PDB entry 7EB4 | electron microscopy, 3.50 A resolution | chains A and C of the 3 polymer chains in the assembly

# Chain A (and C)
Protein: Spike glycoprotein
Source organism: Severe acute respiratory syndrome coronavirus 2
Notes: chain C of this document is another copy of the same molecule, construct and numbering; everything in this record applies to it too
Reference sequence: P0DTC2 (SPIKE_SARS2); residue numbers follow UniProt; this construct covers 1-1208
Amino-acid sequence (1283 residues; numbered 1 to 1283; the number before each row is that of its first residue):
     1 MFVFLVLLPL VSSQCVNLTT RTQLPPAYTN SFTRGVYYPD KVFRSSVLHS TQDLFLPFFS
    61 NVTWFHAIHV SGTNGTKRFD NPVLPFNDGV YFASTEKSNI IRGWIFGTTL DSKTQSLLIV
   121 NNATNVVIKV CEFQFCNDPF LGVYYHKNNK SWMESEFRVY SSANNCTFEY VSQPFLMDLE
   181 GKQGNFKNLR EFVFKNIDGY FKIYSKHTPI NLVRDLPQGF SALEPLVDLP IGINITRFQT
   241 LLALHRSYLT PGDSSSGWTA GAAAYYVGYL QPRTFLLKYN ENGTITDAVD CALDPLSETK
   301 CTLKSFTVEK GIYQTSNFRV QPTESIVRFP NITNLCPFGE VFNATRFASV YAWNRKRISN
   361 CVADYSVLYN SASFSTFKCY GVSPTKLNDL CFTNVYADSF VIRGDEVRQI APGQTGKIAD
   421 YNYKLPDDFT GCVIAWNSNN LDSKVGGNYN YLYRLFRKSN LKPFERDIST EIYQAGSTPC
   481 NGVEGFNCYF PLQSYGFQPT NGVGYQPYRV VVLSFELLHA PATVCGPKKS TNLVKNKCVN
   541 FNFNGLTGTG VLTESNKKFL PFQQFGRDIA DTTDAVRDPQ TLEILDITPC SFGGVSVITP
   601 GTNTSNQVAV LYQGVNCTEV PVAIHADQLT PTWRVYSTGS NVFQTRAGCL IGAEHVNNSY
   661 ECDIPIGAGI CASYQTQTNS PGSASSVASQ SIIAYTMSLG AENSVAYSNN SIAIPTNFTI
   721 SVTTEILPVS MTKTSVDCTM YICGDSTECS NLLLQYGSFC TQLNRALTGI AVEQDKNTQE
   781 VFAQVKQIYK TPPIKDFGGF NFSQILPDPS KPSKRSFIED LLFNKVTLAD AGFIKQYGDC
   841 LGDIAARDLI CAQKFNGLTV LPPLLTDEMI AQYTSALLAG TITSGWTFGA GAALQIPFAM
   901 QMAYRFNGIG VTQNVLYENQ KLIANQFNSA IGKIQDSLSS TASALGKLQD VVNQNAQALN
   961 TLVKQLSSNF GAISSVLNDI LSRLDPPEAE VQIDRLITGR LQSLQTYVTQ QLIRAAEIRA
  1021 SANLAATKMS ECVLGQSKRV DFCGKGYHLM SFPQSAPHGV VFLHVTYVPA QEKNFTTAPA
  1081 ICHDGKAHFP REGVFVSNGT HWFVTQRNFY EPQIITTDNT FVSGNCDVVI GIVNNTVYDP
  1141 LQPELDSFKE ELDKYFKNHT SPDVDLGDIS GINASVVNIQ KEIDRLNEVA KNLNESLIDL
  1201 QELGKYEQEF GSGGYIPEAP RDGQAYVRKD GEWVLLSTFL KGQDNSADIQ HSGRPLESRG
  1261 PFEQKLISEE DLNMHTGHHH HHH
Unresolved in the structure: 1-26, 70-79, 144-158, 174-185, 246-263, 622-634, 676-690, 828-854, 1147-1283 (chain C: 1-26, 70-79, 144-158, 174-185, 246-263, 622-632, 676-690, 828-853, 1147-1283)
Differences from the reference sequence: variant Gly614 (Asp in P0DTC2); conflict Gly682 (Arg in P0DTC2), Ser683 (Arg in P0DTC2), Ser685 (Arg in P0DTC2), Pro986 (Lys in P0DTC2), Pro987 (Val in P0DTC2); expression tag (1209-1283)
Disulfide bonds: Cys131-Cys166, Cys291-Cys301, Cys336-Cys361, Cys379-Cys432, Cys391-Cys525, Cys538-Cys590, Cys617-Cys649, Cys662-Cys671, Cys738-Cys760, Cys743-Cys749, Cys1032-Cys1043, Cys1082-Cys1126
Covalently attached groups: N-acetylglucosamine (NAG) linked to Asn61, Asn122, Asn165, Asn234, Asn282, Asn331, Asn343, Asn603, Asn616, Asn657, Asn709, Asn717, Asn801, Asn1074, Asn1098, Asn1134
Curated features (UniProtKB/Swiss-Prot):
  - region: Asn280 to Cys301 (Putative superantigen), Arg403 to Asp405 (Integrin-binding motif), Asn448 to Phe456 (Immunodominant HLA epitope recognized by the CD8+), Pro681, Ala684 (Putative superantigen), Ser816 to Tyr837 (Fusion peptide 1), Lys835 to Phe855 (Fusion peptide 2), Asp1163 to Glu1202 (Heptad repeat 2)
  - site: Arg815, Ser816 (Cleavage)
  - glycosylation: Asn17 (N-linked (GlcNAc...) (complex) asparagine), Asn61 (N-linked (GlcNAc...) (hybrid) asparagine), Asn74 (N-linked (GlcNAc...) (complex) asparagine), Asn122 (N-linked (GlcNAc...) (hybrid) asparagine), Asn149 (N-linked (GlcNAc...) (complex) asparagine), Asn165 (N-linked (GlcNAc...) (complex) asparagine), Asn234 (N-linked (GlcNAc...) (high mannose) asparagine), Asn282 (N-linked (GlcNAc...) (complex) asparagine), Thr323 (O-linked (GalNAc) threonine), Ser325 (O-linked (HexNAc...) serine), Asn331 (N-linked (GlcNAc...) (complex) asparagine), Asn343 (N-linked (GlcNAc...) (complex) asparagine), Asn603 (N-linked (GlcNAc...) (hybrid) asparagine), Asn616 (N-linked (GlcNAc...) (complex) asparagine), Asn657 (N-linked (GlcNAc...) (complex) asparagine), Thr676 (O-linked (GlcNAc...) threonine), Thr678 (O-linked (GlcNAc...) threonine), Asn709 (N-linked (GlcNAc...) (high mannose) asparagine), Asn717 (N-linked (GlcNAc...) (hybrid) asparagine), Asn801 (N-linked (GlcNAc...) (hybrid) asparagine) and 6 more in UniProt
  - natural variant: Leu5 (L5F: In strain: Iota/B.1.526), Ser13 (S13I: In strain: Epsilon/B.1.427/B.1.429), Leu18 (L18F: In strain: Beta/B.1.351, Gamma/P.1 and 1 more), Thr19 (T19I: In strain: Omicron/BQ.1.1, Omicron/XBB.1.5 and 1 more; T19R: In strain: Delta/B.1.617.2, Omicron/BA.2 and 4 more), Thr20 (T20N: In strain: Gamma/P.1), Leu24 to Ala27 (sequence variant, change not given here; In strain: Omicron/BA.2, Omicron/BA.2.12.1 and 6 more), Pro26 (P26S: In strain: Gamma/P.1), Gln52 (Q52H: In strain: Omicron/EG.5.1), Ala67 (A67V: In strain: Eta/B.1.525, Omicron/BA.1), His69 to Val70 (deletion: In strain: Alpha/B.1.1.7, Eta/B.1.525 and 5 more), Gly75 (G75V: In strain: Lambda/C.37), Thr76 (T76I: In strain: Lambda/C.37), 82 further natural variant entries in UniProt
  - mutagenesis: His69 to Val70 (Increased incorporation of cleaved spike into virions), Asn121 (N121Q: Partial loss of biliverdin affinity), Arg190 (R190K: Partial loss of biliverdin affinity), Asn234 (N234Q: Increased resistance to neutralizing antibodies), Asn331 (N331Q: Reduced viral infectivity), Asn343 (N343Q: Reduced viral infectivity), Leu452 (L452R: Increased resistance to neutralizing antibodies. Decreases HLA binding to NF9 epitope. Increased binding affinity to human ACE2), Tyr453 (Y453F: Decreased HLA binding to NF9 epitope. Increased binding affinity to human ACE2), Ala475 (A475V: Increased resistance to neutralizing antibodies), Val483 (V483A: Increased resistance to neutralizing antibodies), Glu484 (E484D: Increased replication in human TMEM106B overexpressing cells), Phe490 (F490L: Increased resistance to neutralizing antibodies and human covalescent sera neutralization), 11 further mutagenesis entries in UniProt

# Chain A / chain C interface
Pairs across the interface - 104 pairs, chain A then chain C:
  Lys41(A) with Phe562(C), hydrogen bond (side chain-backbone); Gln563(C); Gln564(C)
  Val42(A) with Phe565(C), hydrophobic; Arg567(C)
  Phe43(A) with Lys557(C); Lys558(C); Phe559(C), hydrophobic; Gln563(C); Phe565(C), hydrogen bond (backbone-backbone); Gly566(C); Arg567(C), hydrogen bond (backbone-backbone)
  Ser45(A) with Asp568(C)
  Tyr200(A) with Arg357(C); Asn394(C), hydrogen bond
  Pro225(A) with Phe562(C)
  Pro230(A) with Arg357(C)
  Asp737(A) with Asn317(C)
  Asp745(A) with Arg319(C)
  Gln755(A) with Ser968(C), hydrogen bond (backbone-side chain); Phe970(C), hydrogen bond (backbone-backbone); Gly971(C)
  Tyr756(A) with Gln965(C), hydrogen bond (backbone-side chain); Ser968(C)
  Gly757(A) with Gln965(C); Ser968(C), hydrogen bond (backbone-side chain)
  Ser758(A) with Thr961(C), hydrogen bond; Gln965(C), hydrogen bond (backbone-side chain)
  Phe759(A) with Gln965(C); Gln1002(C)
  Gln762(A) with Thr961(C)
  Gln784(A) with Asp1041(C)
  Lys786(A) with Ala701(C)
  Gln787(A) with Ala701(C); Asn703(C), hydrogen bond
  Ile788(A) with Ala701(C), hydrogen bond (backbone-backbone); Glu702(C); Asn703(C), hydrogen bond (backbone-backbone)
  Tyr789(A) with Asn703(C)
  Lys790(A) with Glu702(C), salt bridge; Ser704(C)
  Pro792(A) with Tyr707(C), hydrophobic
  Asp796(A) with Tyr707(C); Asn709(C)
  Phe797(A) with Tyr707(C)
  Pro862(A) with Ala647(C), hydrophobic
  Pro863(A) with Ala668(C), hydrogen bond (backbone-backbone)
  Leu864(A) with Pro665(C), hydrophobic; Ala668(C); Gly669(C), hydrogen bond (backbone-backbone)
  Met869(A) with Met697(C); Leu699(C), hydrophobic
  Gln872(A) with Leu699(C)
  Tyr873(A) with Leu699(C), hydrophobic
  Thr883(A) with Val705(C); Tyr707(C)
  Ala890(A) with Lys1045(C), hydrogen bond (backbone-side chain); Gly1046(C)
  Ala892(A) with Glu1072(C)
  Leu894(A) with Ala713(C); Glu1072(C)
  Gln895(A) with Val705(C); Ala706(C); Ile712(C); Ala713(C), hydrogen bond (backbone-backbone); Asn1074(C)
  Ile896(A) with Tyr707(C); Ile712(C), hydrophobic
  Pro897(A) with Ser711(C); Ile712(C)
  Met900(A) with Ile712(C), hydrophobic; Thr1077(C), hydrogen bond; Val1094(C), hydrophobic
  Tyr904(A) with Gly1093(C), hydrogen bond (side chain-backbone); Val1094(C); Arg1107(C), hydrogen bond
  Thr912(A) with Phe1121(C)
  Gln913(A) with Pro1090(C)
  Asn914(A) with Phe1089(C); Ser1123(C)
  Tyr917(A) with Phe1089(C), hydrophobic
  Glu918(A) with Ser1123(C); Val1128(C)
  Lys921(A) with Ile1130(C)
  Val976(A) with Asp571(C)
  Leu981(A) with Lys386(C), hydrogen bond (backbone-side chain)
  Ser982(A) with Leu390(C)
  Arg983(A) with Gly381(C); Val382(C); Ser383(C); Leu390(C)
  Leu984(A) with Gly381(C); Lys386(C), hydrogen bond (backbone-side chain)
  Gln1002(A) with Gln1002(C)
  Gln1005(A) with Gln1002(C); Thr1006(C)
  Leu1012(A) with Gln1010(C)
  Ile1013(A) with Ile1013(C), hydrophobic
  Ser1030(A) with Asp1041(C)
  Arg1039(A) with Arg1039(C)
  Leu1141(A) with Leu1141(C), hydrophobic
  Glu1144(A) with Leu1141(C); Gln1142(C), hydrogen bond
  Leu1145(A) with Leu1145(C), hydrophobic
Interface residues without a listed pair, chain A (83 interface residues in all): Tyr38, Asp40, Arg44, Val47, Glu224, Asn282, Ala372, Phe855, Gly857, Leu865, Gly889, Ala893, Phe898, Asn907, Gln920, Asn978, Asp979, Asp985, Asp994, Arg1019, Thr1027, Glu1031, Leu1034, Gly1035
Interface residues without a listed pair, chain C (84 interface residues in all): Tyr396, Asn481, Glu516, Leu517, Thr547, Phe592, Ile666, Gly667, Gly700, Ser708, Pro715, Asn969, Arg995, Glu1017, Val1040, Ala1078, Pro1079, Arg1091, Val1129

# Overview
83 residues of chain A and 84 residues of chain C are in contact, with 23 hydrogen bonds and 1 salt bridge.
Polar contacts include Lys790(A)-Glu702(C), Lys41(A)-Phe562(C) and Tyr200(A)-Asn394(C). Covalently linked
N-acetylglucosamine: at Asn61(A), Asn122(A), Asn165(A), Asn234(A), Asn282(A) and Asn331(A) and 10 more.
Chain A and chain C are both Spike glycoprotein (Severe acute respiratory syndrome coronavirus 2); the
structure, Cryo-EM structure of SARS-CoV-2 Spike D614G variant, two RBD-up conformation 1, was determined by
electron microscopy (same publication as 7EAZ, 7EB0, 7EB3 and 7EB5).
